PDB entry 4LXR | X-ray diffraction, 2.20 A resolution | chains A and J of the 3 polymer chains in the assembly

== Chain A ==
Protein: Protein toll
From: Drosophila melanogaster
Reference sequence: P08953 (TOLL_DROME); residues 28-802 here = UniProt positions 28-802
Sequence (783 residues; numbered 28 to 810; the number before each row is that of its first residue):
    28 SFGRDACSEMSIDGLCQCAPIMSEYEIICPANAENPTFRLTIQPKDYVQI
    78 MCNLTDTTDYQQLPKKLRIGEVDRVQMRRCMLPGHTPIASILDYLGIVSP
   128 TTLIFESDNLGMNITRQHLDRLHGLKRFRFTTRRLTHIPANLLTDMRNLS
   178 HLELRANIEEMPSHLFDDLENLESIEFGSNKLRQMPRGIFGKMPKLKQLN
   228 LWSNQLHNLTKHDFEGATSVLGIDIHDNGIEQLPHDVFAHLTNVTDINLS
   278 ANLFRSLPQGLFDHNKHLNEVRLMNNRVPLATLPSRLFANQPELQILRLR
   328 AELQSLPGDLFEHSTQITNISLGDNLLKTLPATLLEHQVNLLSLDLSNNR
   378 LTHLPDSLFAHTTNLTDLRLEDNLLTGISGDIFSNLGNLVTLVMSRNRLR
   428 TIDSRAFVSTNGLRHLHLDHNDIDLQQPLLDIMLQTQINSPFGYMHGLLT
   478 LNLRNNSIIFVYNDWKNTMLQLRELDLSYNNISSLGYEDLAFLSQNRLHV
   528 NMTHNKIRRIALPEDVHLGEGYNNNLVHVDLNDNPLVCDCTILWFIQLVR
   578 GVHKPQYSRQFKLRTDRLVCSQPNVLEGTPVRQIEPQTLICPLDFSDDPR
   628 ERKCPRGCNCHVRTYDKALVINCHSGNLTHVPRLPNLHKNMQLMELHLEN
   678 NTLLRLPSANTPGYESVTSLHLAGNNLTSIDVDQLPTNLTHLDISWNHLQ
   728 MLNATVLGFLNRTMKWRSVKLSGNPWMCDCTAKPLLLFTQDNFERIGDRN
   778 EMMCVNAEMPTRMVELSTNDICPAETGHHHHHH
Unresolved in the structure: 544-549, 624-629, 739-742, 785-786, 801-810
Construct notes: expression tag (803-810)
Curated features (UniProtKB/Swiss-Prot):
  - glycosylation (N-linked (GlcNAc...) asparagine): Asn-80, Asn-140, Asn-175, Asn-235, Asn-270, Asn-275, Asn-346, Asn-391, Asn-482, Asn-508, Asn-528, Asn-654, Asn-677, Asn-703, Asn-715, Asn-730, Asn-738
  - natural variant: Glu-98 (E98G: In strain: MelZim6), Gly-218 (G218S: In strain: MelZim7), Thr-245 (T245S: In strain: MelZim3), Thr-390 (T390I: In strain: MelZim3 and MelZim7), Gly-414 (G414A: In strain: MelZim3), Val-435 (V435L: In strain: MelZim8), Met-460 (M460T: In strain: MelZim6), Tyr-471 (Y471D: In strain: MelZim1, MelZim4 and 2 more), Ile-486 (I486R: In strain: MelZim6), Gly-513 (G513R: In strain: MelZim1, MelZim5 and 1 more), Ala-538 (A538E: In strain: MelZim1, MelZim5 and 1 more), His-544 (H544Y: In strain: MelZim1, MelZim5 and 1 more), 7 further natural variant entries in UniProt
  - mutagenesis: Arg-154 (R154A: No change in signaling capacity), Lys-208 (K208E: 25% decrease in signaling capacity), Arg-432 (R432A: 33% decrease in signaling capacity)
Disulfide bonds: Cys-34/Cys-45, Cys-43/Cys-56, Cys-79/Cys-107, Cys-565/Cys-597, Cys-567/Cys-618, Cys-631/Cys-637, Cys-635/Cys-650, Cys-755/Cys-781, Cys-757/Cys-799
Glycans and other covalent adducts: N-acetylglucosamine (NAG) linked to Asn-80, Asn-140, Asn-270, Asn-391, Asn-482, Asn-508, Asn-528, Asn-703, Asn-715; glycan linked to Asn-346
From the paper describing this entry:
  - contacts within the chain: Asp-251/Asn-275, His-253/Asn-275, Leu-307/Ala-328 (backbone contact)
  - mutagenesis - Q464*, Q614*, Q669*, W723*, W753*, C755Y, C781Y, C799Y: increased signaling (citing earlier work)
  - post-translational modification sites: Asn-80, Asn-140, Asn-175, Asn-235, Asn-270, Asn-346, Asn-391, Asn-482, Asn-508, Asn-528, Asn-654, Asn-703, Asn-715

== Chain J ==
Protein: Protein spaetzle C-106
From: Drosophila melanogaster
Reference sequence: P48607 (SPZ_DROME); residues 1-106 here correspond to UniProt positions 221-326 (UniProt number = residue number + 220)
Sequence (114 residues; numbered 1 to 114; the number before each row is that of its first residue):
     1 VGGSDERFLCRSIRKLVYPKKGLRADDTWQLIVNNDEYKQAIQIEECEGA
    51 DQPCDFAANFPQSYNPICKQHYTQQTLASIKSDGELDVVQNSFKIPSCCK
   101 CALKTGLEHHHHHH
Unresolved in the structure: 1-4, 18-40, 75-93, 111-114
Construct notes: expression tag (107-114)
Disulfide bonds: Cys-10/Cys-68, Cys-47/Cys-99, Cys-54/Cys-101
From the paper describing this entry:
  - conformationally variable residues (order/disorder transition): Tyr-18 to Gln-40, Phe-56 to Tyr-64, Gln-75 to Phe-93

== Chain A / chain J interface ==
Contacting residue pairs (30):
  Met-49(A) with Tyr-72(J), hydrophobic; Thr-73(J); Gln-74(J); Lys-94(J)
  Arg-154(A) with Thr-105(J), hydrogen bond
  Ser-177(A) with Leu-107(J)
  Glu-203(A) with Tyr-64(J), hydrogen bond
  Lys-224(A) with His-109(J)
  Gln-225(A) with Gln-62(J), hydrogen bond; Ser-63(J); His-109(J), hydrogen bond
  Asn-227(A) with Gln-62(J), hydrogen bond (side chain-backbone); Ser-63(J); Tyr-64(J)
  Trp-229(A) with Pro-61(J)
  Leu-248(A) with His-109(J)
  Gly-249(A) with Gln-62(J)
  Ile-250(A) with Gln-62(J), hydrogen bond (backbone-side chain)
  Asp-251(A) with Pro-61(J); Gln-62(J), hydrogen bond (side chain-backbone)
  His-253(A) with Pro-61(J)
  Asp-273(A) with Gln-62(J), hydrogen bond (backbone-side chain)
  Ile-274(A) with Gln-62(J)
  Asn-275(A) with Gln-62(J)
  Arg-299(A) with Ala-58(J), hydrogen bond (side chain-backbone); Phe-60(J), hydrogen bond (side chain-backbone)
  Met-301(A) with Ala-58(J); Asn-59(J)
  Asn-302(A) with Asn-59(J)
  Arg-325(A) with Ala-58(J)
Interface residues without a listed pair, chain A (24 interface residues in all): Ile-48, Lys-153, His-178, Glu-180
Interface residues without a listed pair, chain J (15 interface residues in all): Gly-106
Interface features reported in the paper:
  - residue pairs: His-253(A)/Pro-61(J) (hydrophobic contact), Arg-299(A)/Ala-58(J) (hydrogen bond)
  - interface residues, chain A: Glu-203(A), Gln-225(A), Asn-227(A), Trp-229(A), Asp-251(A), Arg-299(A), Met-301(A), Asn-302(A), Arg-325(A)
  - interface residues, chain J: Ala-57(J)

== Summary ==
24 residues of chain A face 15 of chain J across their interface, with 10 hydrogen bonds. Among the polar
pairs are Arg-154(A)/Thr-105(J), Glu-203(A)/Tyr-64(J) and Gln-225(A)/Gln-62(J). The paper describes a
hydrophobic contact between His-253(A) and Pro-61(J); a hydrogen bond between Arg-299(A) and Ala-58(J). From
the paper: Q464*, Q614* and Q669* of chain A, among others, increase signaling; interface residues Glu-203(A),
Gln-225(A) and Ala-57(J) among others; 8 substitutions were tested in all.
Here chain A is Protein toll and chain J is Protein spaetzle C-106, both from Drosophila melanogaster. Entry
4LXR (Structure of the Toll - Spatzle complex, a molecular hub in Drosophila development and innate immunity)
was determined by X-ray diffraction (same publication as 4LXS).
